PDB entry 8A8V | electron microscopy, 3.34 A resolution | chains A and B of the 7 polymer chains in the assembly

[Chain A (and B)]
Name: ATP-dependent Clp protease ATP-binding subunit ClpC1
From: Mycobacterium tuberculosis
Notes: EC 3.4.-.-; chain B of this document is another copy of the same molecule, construct and numbering; everything in this record applies to it too
Reference sequence: P9WPC9 (CLPC1_MYCTU); numbering as in UniProt (aligned over 1-848)
Amino-acid sequence (856 residues; each row starts with the number of its first residue):
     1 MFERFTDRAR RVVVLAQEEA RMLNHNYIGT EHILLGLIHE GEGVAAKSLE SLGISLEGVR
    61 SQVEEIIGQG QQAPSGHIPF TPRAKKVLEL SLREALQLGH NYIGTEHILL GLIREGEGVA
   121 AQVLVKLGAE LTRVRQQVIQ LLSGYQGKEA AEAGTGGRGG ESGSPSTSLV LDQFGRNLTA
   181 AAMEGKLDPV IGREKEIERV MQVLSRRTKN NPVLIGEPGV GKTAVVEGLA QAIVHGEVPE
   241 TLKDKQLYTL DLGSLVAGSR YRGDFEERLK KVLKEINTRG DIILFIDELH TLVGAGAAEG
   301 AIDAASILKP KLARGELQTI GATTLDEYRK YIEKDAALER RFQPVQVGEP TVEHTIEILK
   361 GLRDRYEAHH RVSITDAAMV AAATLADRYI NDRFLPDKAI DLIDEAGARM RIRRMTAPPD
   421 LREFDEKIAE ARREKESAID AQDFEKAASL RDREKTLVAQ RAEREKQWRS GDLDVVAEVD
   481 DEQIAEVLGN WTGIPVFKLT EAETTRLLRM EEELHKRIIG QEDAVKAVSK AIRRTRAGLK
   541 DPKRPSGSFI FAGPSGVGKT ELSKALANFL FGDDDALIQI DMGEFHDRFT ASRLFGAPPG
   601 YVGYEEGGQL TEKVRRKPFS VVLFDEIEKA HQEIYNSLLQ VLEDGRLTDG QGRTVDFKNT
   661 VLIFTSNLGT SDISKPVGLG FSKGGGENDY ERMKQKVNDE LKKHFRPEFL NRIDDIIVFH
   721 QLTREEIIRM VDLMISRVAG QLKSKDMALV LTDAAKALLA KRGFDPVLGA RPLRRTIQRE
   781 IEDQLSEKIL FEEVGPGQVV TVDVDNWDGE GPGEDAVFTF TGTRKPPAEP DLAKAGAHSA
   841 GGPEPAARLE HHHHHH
Disordered / not traced: 1-167, 416-476, 597-607, 670-688, 810-814, 822-856 (chain B: 1-167, 416-475, 669-689, 809-813, 822-856)
Sequence notes: expression tag (849-856)
UniProt features mapped onto this chain:
  - binding site (ATP): Gly216 to Thr223, Gly553 to Thr560
Residues lining bound ligands:
  - ADP (adenosine-5'-diphosphate), molecule 1: Asp188, Pro189, Val190, Ile191, Arg193, Pro218, Gly219, Val220, Gly221, Lys222, Thr223, Ala224, His354, Ile358, Leu362, Pro396, Asp397, Ile400
  - ADP, molecule 2: Arg314, Ala337, Arg340, Arg341
Reported in the primary citation:
  - mutagenesis - F444A: increased catalytic activity (ATPase activity)
  - mutagenesis - F444A: unchanged catalytic activity on FITC-casein
  - mutagenesis - F444A: unchanged catalytic activity on GFPssra

[How chain A and chain B interact]
Pairs across the interface (96; chain A residue first):
  Glu198(A) - Ile412(B)
  Arg199(A) - Glu405(B)  salt bridge
  Arg199(A) - Trp491(B)
  Met201(A) - Ile412(B)  hydrophobic
  Gln202(A) - Glu405(B)
  Gln202(A) - Ala408(B)
  Gln202(A) - Arg409(B)  hydrogen bond
  Gln202(A) - Ile412(B)
  Ser205(A) - His369(B)
  Ser205(A) - His370(B)
  Ser205(A) - Ile412(B)
  Arg206(A) - Asp401(B)  salt bridge
  Arg206(A) - Asp404(B)  salt bridge
  Arg206(A) - Glu405(B)  salt bridge
  Arg206(A) - Trp491(B)
  Arg207(A) - Arg365(B)
  Arg207(A) - Tyr366(B)
  Arg207(A) - His369(B)
  Arg207(A) - His370(B)
  Arg207(A) - Asp404(B)  hydrogen bond (backbone-side chain)
  Thr208(A) - Tyr366(B)  hydrogen bond
  Thr208(A) - Asp404(B)  hydrogen bond (backbone-side chain)
  Lys209(A) - Arg393(B)
  Lys209(A) - Asp397(B)  salt bridge
  Lys209(A) - Asp401(B)  salt bridge
  Pro239(A) - Ile412(B)  hydrophobic
  Arg262(A) - Val256(B)
  Arg262(A) - Ser259(B)
  Arg262(A) - Tyr261(B)  hydrogen bond (side chain-backbone)
  Arg262(A) - Arg262(B)  hydrogen bond (side chain-backbone)
  Arg262(A) - Asp264(B)
  Arg262(A) - Phe265(B)
  Arg262(A) - Ala301(B)
  Gly263(A) - Val256(B)
  Gly263(A) - Ala257(B)
  Gly263(A) - Ser259(B)
  Asp264(A) - Arg260(B)
  Glu266(A) - Gly253(B)
  Glu266(A) - Val256(B)
  Glu266(A) - Ala257(B)
  Glu267(A) - Ala257(B)
  Glu267(A) - Gly258(B)
  Glu299(A) - Tyr331(B)  hydrogen bond
  Gly300(A) - His290(B)  hydrogen bond (backbone-side chain)
  Gly300(A) - Tyr331(B)
  Ala301(A) - Gly294(B)
  Ile302(A) - Leu252(B)
  Ser306(A) - Glu288(B)
  Ser306(A) - Thr291(B)
  Pro310(A) - Asp287(B)
  Pro310(A) - Glu288(B)
  Arg314(A) - Thr223(B)
  Arg314(A) - Glu227(B)  salt bridge
  Arg329(A) - Arg616(B)
  Glu333(A) - Arg615(B)  salt bridge
  Ala336(A) - Pro218(B)  hydrophobic
  Glu339(A) - Asp392(B)
  Arg340(A) - Pro218(B)
  Arg340(A) - Gly219(B)
  Arg340(A) - Arg393(B)
  Arg340(A) - Asp397(B)  salt bridge
  Arg533(A) - Leu790(B)
  Arg534(A) - Asp783(B)  salt bridge
  Arg534(A) - Glu787(B)  salt bridge
  Arg534(A) - Leu790(B)
  Ala537(A) - Leu790(B)  hydrophobic
  Leu539(A) - Leu742(B)  hydrophobic
  Leu539(A) - Glu782(B)
  Leu539(A) - Ser786(B)
  Leu539(A) - Ile789(B)  hydrophobic
  Lys540(A) - Gln741(B)
  Lys540(A) - Glu782(B)  hydrogen bond (backbone-side chain)
  Lys540(A) - Asp783(B)  salt bridge
  Asp541(A) - Gln741(B)
  Arg544(A) - Arg774(B)
  Arg544(A) - Gln778(B)
  Arg588(A) - Glu584(B)  hydrogen bond (side chain-backbone)
  Arg588(A) - Phe585(B)
  Arg588(A) - His586(B)
  Arg588(A) - Asp587(B)  salt bridge
  Arg588(A) - Thr590(B)
  Glu633(A) - Gly583(B)
  Glu633(A) - Glu584(B)
  Asn636(A) - Lys629(B)
  Gln640(A) - Asp581(B)
  Glu643(A) - Arg771(B)  salt bridge
  Arg646(A) - Asp575(B)  salt bridge
  Asp649(A) - Gln609(B)
  Glu708(A) - Arg771(B)
  Asn711(A) - Pro772(B)
  Asn711(A) - Arg775(B)
  Asn711(A) - Arg779(B)  hydrogen bond (backbone-side chain)
  Arg712(A) - Arg775(B)
  Ile713(A) - Arg779(B)  hydrogen bond (backbone-side chain)
  Asp714(A) - Arg779(B)  salt bridge
  Asp714(A) - Asp783(B)
Interface residues without a listed pair, chain A (59 interface residues in all): Val203, Glu240, Thr241, Tyr261, Lys270, Ile307, Lys309, Ala337, Gln343, Pro542, Asp644, Thr648, Gly652
Interface residues without a listed pair, chain B (75 interface residues in all): Ala224, Asp251, Ser254, Gly263, Glu266, Gly296, Glu327, Arg411, Met415, Gln579, Leu768, Gln784, Leu785

[Summary]
59 residues of chain A and 75 residues of chain B are in contact, with 12 hydrogen bonds and 16 salt bridges.
Among the polar pairs are Arg199(A)-Glu405(B), Arg206(A)-Asp401(B) and Arg206(A)-Asp404(B). Chain A binds ADP.
From the paper: F444A of chain A increases catalytic activity (ATPase activity); F444A of chain A leaves
catalytic activity on FITC-casein unchanged.
Both chains are ATP-dependent Clp protease ATP-binding subunit ClpC1 (Mycobacterium tuberculosis). Entry 8A8V
(Mycobacterium tuberculosis ClpC1 hexamer structure bound to the natural product antibiotic Cyclomarin) was
determined by electron microscopy together with 8A8U and 8A8W from the same study.
